6J0Q - chains A and B; structure by X-ray diffraction, 2.00 A resolution.

# Chain A (and B)
Molecule: VP1 capsid protein
From: Norwalk-like virus Sw/NLV/VA34/1998/NL
Notes: chain B of this document is another copy of the same molecule, construct and numbering; everything in this record applies to it too
Reference sequence: Q8QY02 (Q8QY02_9CALI); numbering as in UniProt (aligned over 222-542)
Sequence (321 residues; row label = number of the first residue in the row):
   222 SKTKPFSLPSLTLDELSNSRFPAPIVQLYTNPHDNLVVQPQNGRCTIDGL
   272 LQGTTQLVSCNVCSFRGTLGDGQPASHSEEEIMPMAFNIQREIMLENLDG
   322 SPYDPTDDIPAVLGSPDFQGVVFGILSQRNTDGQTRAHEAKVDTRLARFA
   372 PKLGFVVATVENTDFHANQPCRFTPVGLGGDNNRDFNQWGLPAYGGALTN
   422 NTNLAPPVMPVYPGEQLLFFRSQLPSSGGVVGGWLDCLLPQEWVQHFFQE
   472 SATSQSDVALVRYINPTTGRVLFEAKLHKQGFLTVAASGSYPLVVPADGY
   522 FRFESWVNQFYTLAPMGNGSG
Unresolved in the structure: 222-224, 297-305, 541-542 (chain B: 222-223, 297-305, 541-542)
Reported in the primary citation:
  - specificity-determining residues: Q355, V451
  - mutagenesis - V451Y: unchanged binding to HBGA
  - mutagenesis - Q355A/V451Y: increased binding to A and B antigens

# Interface between chain A and chain B
Contacting residue pairs (72):
  P230(A) - Q470(B)
  S231(A) - Q470(B)  hydrogen bond (backbone-side chain)
  L232(A) - Q470(B)
  D235(A) - V279(B)
  E236(A) - L278(B)
  E236(A) - V279(B)
  P243(A) - C281(B)
  A244(A) - C281(B)
  P245(A) - C281(B)
  P245(A) - N282(B)
  P245(A) - R393(B)
  L278(A) - E236(B)
  V279(A) - D235(B)
  V279(A) - E236(B)
  C281(A) - P243(B)
  C281(A) - A244(B)
  C281(A) - P245(B)
  N282(A) - P245(B)
  F344(A) - I346(B)  hydrophobic
  F344(A) - A358(B)
  I346(A) - F344(B)  hydrophobic
  I346(A) - I346(B)  hydrophobic
  I346(A) - V397(B)  hydrophobic
  S348(A) - P446(B)
  R350(A) - Q444(B)
  R350(A) - L445(B)  hydrogen bond (side chain-backbone)
  R350(A) - V452(B)  hydrogen bond (side chain-backbone)
  R350(A) - G453(B)  hydrogen bond (side chain-backbone)
  G354(A) - G450(B)
  G354(A) - V451(B)
  G354(A) - V452(B)
  Q355(A) - G450(B)
  Q355(A) - V451(B)
  T356(A) - S447(B)  hydrogen bond
  T356(A) - G449(B)  hydrogen bond (side chain-backbone)
  T356(A) - G450(B)  hydrogen bond (side chain-backbone)
  R357(A) - S447(B)  hydrogen bond (backbone-backbone)
  R357(A) - S448(B)
  A358(A) - F344(B)
  A358(A) - S447(B)
  A358(A) - S448(B)
  H359(A) - E360(B)
  E360(A) - H359(B)
  E360(A) - E360(B)  hydrogen bond (side chain-backbone)
  R393(A) - P245(B)
  T395(A) - V397(B)
  V397(A) - I346(B)  hydrophobic
  V397(A) - T395(B)
  Q444(A) - R350(B)
  L445(A) - R350(B)  hydrogen bond (backbone-side chain)
  P446(A) - S348(B)
  S447(A) - R350(B)
  S447(A) - T356(B)  hydrogen bond
  S447(A) - R357(B)  hydrogen bond (backbone-backbone)
  S447(A) - A358(B)
  S448(A) - R357(B)
  S448(A) - A358(B)
  G449(A) - T356(B)  hydrogen bond (backbone-side chain)
  G450(A) - G354(B)
  G450(A) - Q355(B)
  G450(A) - T356(B)  hydrogen bond (backbone-side chain)
  V451(A) - G354(B)
  V451(A) - Q355(B)
  V452(A) - R350(B)  hydrogen bond (backbone-side chain)
  V452(A) - G354(B)
  G453(A) - R350(B)  hydrogen bond (backbone-side chain)
  E463(A) - S280(B)
  E463(A) - Q466(B)
  Q466(A) - E463(B)
  Q470(A) - P230(B)
  Q470(A) - S231(B)  hydrogen bond (side chain-backbone)
  Q470(A) - L232(B)
Other interface residues (no listed pair), chain A (47 interface residues in all): L237, S238, S280, D320, Q349, D353, G454, F469
Other interface residues (no listed pair), chain B (47 interface residues in all): L237, S238, D320, Q349, D353, G454, F469

# Overview
The chain A/chain B interface involves 47 residues from each chain, with 17 hydrogen bonds. Among the polar
pairs are S231(A)-Q470(B), R350(A)-L445(B) and R350(A)-V452(B). The paper reports that Q355A/V451Y of chain A
increase binding to A and B antigens; specificity determinants Q355(A) and V451(A).
Chain A and chain B are both VP1 capsid protein (Norwalk-like virus Sw/NLV/VA34/1998/NL); the structure,
Crystal structure of P domain from GII.11 swine norovirus, was determined by X-ray diffraction, deposited
together with 6IS5 and 6IR5.
